Entry 4AQ2 (X-ray diffraction, 1.95 A resolution); this record covers chains A and E of the 6 polymer chains in the assembly.

== Chain A (and E) ==
Molecule: Homogentisate 1,2-dioxygenase
From: Pseudomonas putida
Notes: EC 1.13.11.5; chain E of this document is another copy of the same molecule, construct and numbering; everything in this record applies to it too
Reference sequence: Q88E47 (HGD_PSEPK); residue numbers follow UniProt; this construct covers 1-433
Chain sequence (433 residues; numbered 1 to 433; the number before each row is that of its first residue):
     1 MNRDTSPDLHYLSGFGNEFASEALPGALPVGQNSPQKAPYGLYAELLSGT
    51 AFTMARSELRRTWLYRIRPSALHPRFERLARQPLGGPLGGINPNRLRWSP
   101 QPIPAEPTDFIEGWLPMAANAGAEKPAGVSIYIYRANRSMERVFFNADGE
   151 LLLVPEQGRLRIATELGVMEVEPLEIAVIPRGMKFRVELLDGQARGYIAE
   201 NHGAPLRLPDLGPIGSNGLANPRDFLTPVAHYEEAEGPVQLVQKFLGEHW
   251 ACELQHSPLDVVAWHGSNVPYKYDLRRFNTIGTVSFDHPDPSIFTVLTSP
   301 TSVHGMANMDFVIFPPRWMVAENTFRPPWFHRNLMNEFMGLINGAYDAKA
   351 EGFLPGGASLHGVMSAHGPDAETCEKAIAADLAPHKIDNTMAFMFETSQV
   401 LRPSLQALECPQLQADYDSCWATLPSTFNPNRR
Disordered / not traced: 1-8 (chain E: 1-7, 345-351)
Ion coordination: Fe ion: His-331, Glu-337, His-367
Curated features (UniProtKB/Swiss-Prot):
  - active site: His-288 (Proton acceptor)
  - binding site (Fe cation): His-331, Glu-337, His-367
  - binding site (homogentisate): Tyr-346, His-367
  - mutagenesis: His-288 (H288F: Reduces the catalytic efficiency 75-fold), Tyr-346 (Y346F: Decreases the affinity for homogentisate more than 60-fold and reduces the catalytic efficiency 20-fold)
What the authors report for this chain:
  - Fe ion coordination: His-331, Glu-337, His-367
  - conformationally variable residues (order/disorder transition): Gly-344 to Glu-351
  - catalytic residues: His-288 (proposed by the authors, not directly observed)
  - catalytic residues: Tyr-346

== Interface between chain A and chain E ==
Residue-residue contacts - 63 pairs, chain A then chain E:
  Asp-210(A) / Pro-213(E)
  Leu-211(A) / Pro-213(E)
  Pro-213(A) / Asp-210(E)
  Pro-213(A) / Leu-211(E)
  Pro-213(A) / Ser-292(E)  hydrogen bond (backbone-side chain)
  Pro-213(A) / Ile-293(E)  hydrogen bond (backbone-backbone)
  Ile-214(A) / Asp-290(E)
  Gly-215(A) / Asp-290(E)
  Gly-215(A) / Ser-292(E)
  Ser-216(A) / Asp-290(E)  hydrogen bond
  Asn-217(A) / Asp-290(E)  hydrogen bond
  Arg-277(A) / Phe-286(E)
  Phe-278(A) / Phe-286(E)
  Asn-279(A) / Thr-283(E)
  Asn-279(A) / Ser-285(E)  hydrogen bond
  Asn-279(A) / Phe-286(E)  hydrogen bond (side chain-backbone)
  Thr-280(A) / Thr-283(E)
  Thr-280(A) / Val-284(E)  hydrogen bond (backbone-backbone)
  Thr-280(A) / Ser-285(E)  hydrogen bond (backbone-side chain)
  Ile-281(A) / Ile-281(E)  hydrophobic
  Ile-281(A) / Gly-282(E)
  Ile-281(A) / Val-284(E)
  Ile-281(A) / Pro-289(E)  hydrophobic
  Gly-282(A) / Ile-281(E)
  Gly-282(A) / Gly-282(E)  hydrogen bond (backbone-backbone)
  Gly-282(A) / Val-284(E)
  Thr-283(A) / Asn-279(E)
  Thr-283(A) / Thr-280(E)
  Thr-283(A) / Val-284(E)
  Val-284(A) / Thr-280(E)  hydrogen bond (backbone-backbone)
  Val-284(A) / Ile-281(E)
  Val-284(A) / Gly-282(E)
  Val-284(A) / Thr-283(E)
  Val-284(A) / Arg-317(E)
  Val-284(A) / Trp-318(E)  hydrogen bond (backbone-backbone)
  Ser-285(A) / Asn-279(E)  hydrogen bond
  Ser-285(A) / Thr-280(E)  hydrogen bond (side chain-backbone)
  Phe-286(A) / Arg-277(E)
  Phe-286(A) / Phe-278(E)
  Phe-286(A) / Asn-279(E)  hydrogen bond (backbone-side chain)
  Asp-287(A) / Asn-279(E)
  Pro-289(A) / Ile-281(E)  hydrophobic
  Asp-290(A) / Ile-214(E)
  Asp-290(A) / Gly-215(E)
  Asp-290(A) / Ser-216(E)  hydrogen bond
  Asp-290(A) / Asn-217(E)  hydrogen bond
  Ser-292(A) / Pro-213(E)  hydrogen bond (side chain-backbone)
  Ser-292(A) / Ile-214(E)
  Ser-292(A) / Gly-215(E)
  Ile-293(A) / Pro-213(E)  hydrogen bond (backbone-backbone)
  Ile-293(A) / Ile-281(E)  hydrophobic
  Arg-317(A) / Val-284(E)
  Trp-318(A) / Val-284(E)  hydrogen bond (backbone-backbone)
  Trp-318(A) / Val-320(E)
  Trp-318(A) / Glu-322(E)  hydrogen bond
  Trp-318(A) / Pro-384(E)  hydrophobic
  Val-320(A) / Trp-318(E)
  Val-320(A) / Val-320(E)  hydrophobic
  Glu-322(A) / Trp-318(E)  hydrogen bond
  Glu-322(A) / Lys-386(E)  salt bridge
  Pro-384(A) / Trp-318(E)  hydrophobic
  Pro-384(A) / Pro-384(E)  hydrophobic
  Lys-386(A) / Glu-322(E)  salt bridge
Also at the interface, not in a pair above, chain A (30 interface residues in all): Gly-212, Leu-219
Also at the interface, not in a pair above, chain E (31 interface residues in all): Gly-212, Leu-219, Asn-221, Asp-287

== In short ==
The interface between chain A and chain E involves 30 residues on one side and 31 on the other; the contacts
include 21 hydrogen bonds and 2 salt bridges. Polar pairs include Glu-322(A)/Lys-386(E), Pro-213(A)/Ser-292(E)
and Ser-216(A)/Asp-290(E). The paper reports catalytic residues His-288(A) and Tyr-346(A); Fe ion coordination
by His-331(A), Glu-337(A) and His-367(A).
Chain A and chain E are both Homogentisate 1,2-dioxygenase (Pseudomonas putida); the structure, resting state
of homogentisate 1,2-dioxygenase, was determined by X-ray diffraction (same publication as 4AQ6).
